PDB entry 7JRG | electron microscopy, 3.20 A resolution | chains F and M of the 20 polymer chains in the assembly

# Chain F
Protein: Cytochrome b-c1 complex subunit 7
From: Vigna radiata var. radiata
Reference sequence: A0A1S3U9J1 (A0A1S3U9J1_VIGRR); residues 1-122 here = UniProt positions 1-122
Amino-acid sequence (122 residues; row label = number of the first residue in the row):
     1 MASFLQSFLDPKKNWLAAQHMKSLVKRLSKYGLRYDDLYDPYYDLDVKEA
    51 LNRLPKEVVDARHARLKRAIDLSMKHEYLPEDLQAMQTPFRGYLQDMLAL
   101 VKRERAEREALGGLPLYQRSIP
Disordered / not traced: 1-6
Small-molecule neighbours:
  - 1,2-Distearoyl-sn-glycerophosphoethanolamine (3PE), molecule 1: L16, A17, H20, L24, Y35
  - 1,2-Distearoyl-sn-glycerophosphoethanolamine (3PE), molecule 2: L16, Q19, H20, S23, K26, R27
  - 1,2-Distearoyl-sn-glycerophosphoethanolamine (3PE), molecule 3: P115, Q118, R119, I121, P122

# Chain M
Protein: Mitochondrial-processing peptidase subunit beta, mitochondrial isoform X1
From: Vigna radiata var. radiata
Reference sequence: A0A1S3TWG4 (A0A1S3TWG4_VIGRR); numbering as in UniProt (aligned over 1-527)
Amino-acid sequence (527 residues; numbered 1 to 527; the number before each row is that of its first residue):
     1 MSLNRLLSAARRSDRRASALSSFRSLSASPALAPSAASPPAPPPPTAMIY
    51 DRAAEAIKSKLRQLENPDPRFLKHGNPRPALSDHTRILAAPETRVTTLPN
   101 GLRVATESSLAARTATVGVWIDAGSRFETEETNGTAHFLEHMIFKGTERR
   151 NARELEEEIENMGGHLNAYTSREQTTYYAKVTDSDVPQALDILADILQNS
   201 RFEENRISRERDVILREMEEVEGQTEEVIFDHLHATAFQYTPLGRTILGP
   251 AQNIKTITKAHLQSYIQTHYTAPRMVIAASGAVKHEDIVEQVKKLFTKLS
   301 TDATTTAQLVAKEPAIFTGSEVRMLDDDIPLAQFAVAFEGASWKDPDSIA
   351 LMVMQAMLGSWNKTAGGGKHMGSELAQRVGINEVAESIMAFNTNYKDTGL
   401 FGVYAVAKPDCLDDLSYAIMQETTKLVYRVSEDDVTRACNQLKSSLLLHI
   451 DGTSPVAEDIGRQLLTYGRRIPFAELFARIDAVDASTIKRVANRFIYDKD
   501 VAIAAMGPIQRLPDYNWFRRRTYWNRY
Disordered / not traced: 1-40
Bound ions: Zn2+: H137, H141, E217
Small-molecule neighbours: 1,2-diacyl-sn-glycero-3-phosphocholine (PC1): Y497, D498, Y523, N525
What the authors report for this chain:
  - catalytic residues: H137, H141, E217
  - catalytic residues: E140 (by similarity / conservation)

# Interface between chain F and chain M
Contacting residue pairs - 35 pairs, chain F then chain M:
  R34(F) with Y50(M); D51(M), salt bridge
  E57(F) with Y50(M)
  V58(F) with Y50(M); A53(M), hydrophobic; A54(M)
  A61(F) with Y50(M), hydrophobic
  A85(F) with A41(M); P42(M)
  M86(F) with A41(M); P42(M); P43(M)
  T88(F) with P42(M)
  R91(F) with P43(M), hydrogen bond (side chain-backbone); P44(M); P45(M); D51(M), salt bridge
  G92(F) with K58(M), hydrogen bond (backbone-side chain)
  Y93(F) with A54(M), hydrophobic
  D96(F) with K58(M)
  M97(F) with L61(M), hydrophobic
  L100(F) with L61(M), hydrophobic
  R108(F) with K369(M), hydrogen bond (side chain-backbone); H370(M), hydrogen bond; Q377(M), hydrogen bond; I381(M)
  A110(F) with R78(M), hydrogen bond (backbone-side chain)
  L111(F) with P77(M), hydrophobic; R78(M)
  G113(F) with Q377(M)
  L114(F) with E374(M); Q377(M), hydrogen bond (backbone-side chain); R378(M)
  L116(F) with K369(M); I381(M)
Also at the interface, not in a pair above, chain F (23 interface residues in all): L54, P55, Q87, P115
Also at the interface, not in a pair above, chain M (22 interface residues in all): I57, R62, L64

# In short
23 residues of chain F face 22 of chain M across their interface, with 7 hydrogen bonds and 2 salt bridges.
Among the polar pairs are R34(F)-D51(M), R91(F)-D51(M) and R91(F)-P43(M). Chain F binds 3 copies of
1,2-Distearoyl-sn-glycerophosphoethanolamine. Ligands of chain M: 1,2-diacyl-sn-glycero-3-phosphocholine. From
the paper: catalytic residues H137(M), H141(M) and E217(M) among others.
Chain F is Cytochrome b-c1 complex subunit 7 and chain M is Mitochondrial-processing peptidase subunit beta,
mitochondrial isoform X1, both from Vigna radiata var. radiata; the structure, Plant Mitochondrial complex
III2 from Vigna radiata, was determined by electron microscopy.
